PDB entry 6DPH | X-ray diffraction, 1.34 A resolution | chains A and C of the 4 polymer chains in the assembly

[Chain A]
Molecule: Ribonuclease H
Organism: Bacillus halodurans
Notes: EC 3.1.26.4; fragment: Catalytic Domain
UniProtKB: Q9KEI9 (RNH1_BACHD); residue numbers follow UniProt; this construct covers 59-196
Amino-acid sequence (142 residues; row label = number of the first residue in the row):
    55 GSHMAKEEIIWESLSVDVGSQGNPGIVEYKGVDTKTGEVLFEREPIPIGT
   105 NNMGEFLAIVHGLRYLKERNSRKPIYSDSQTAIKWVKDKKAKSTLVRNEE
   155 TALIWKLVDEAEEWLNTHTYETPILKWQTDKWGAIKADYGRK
Not modelled in the structure: 55-60, 194-196
Sequence notes: expression tag (55-58); engineered mutation Ala188 (Glu in Q9KEI9)
Ion coordination: Mg2+ site 1: Asp71, Asp192 (shared with 1 residue of chain b); Mg2+ site 2: Asp71, Glu109, Asp132 (shared with 1 residue of chain B; 1 residue of chain b); K+ site 1: Asp71, Val72, Asp192; K+ site 2: Asp71, Glu109, Asp132
Curated features (UniProtKB/Swiss-Prot):
  - binding site (Mg(2+)): Asp71, Glu109, Asp132, Asp192
  - mutagenesis: Glu109 (E109Q: Loss of activity), Asp132 (D132N: Loss of activity), Asp192 (D192N: Strongly reduced activity with manganese. Loss of activity with magnesium)
What the authors report for this chain:
  - conformationally variable residues (side-chain flip): Asp71
  - K+ coordination: Asp71
  - catalytic residues: Lys196 (proposed by the authors, not directly observed)

[Chain C]
Molecule: 6-nt DNA strand
Sequence (6 nucleotides; each row starts with the number of its first residue):
     1 CGATGT
Ion coordination: K+: DT4, DG5

[Interface between chain A and chain C]
Pairs across the interface (21):
  Asn77(A) with DA3(C), hydrogen bond to the base; DT4(C), hydrogen bond to the sugar
  Pro78(A) with DA3(C), phosphate contact; DT4(C), phosphate contact
  Thr104(A) with DT4(C), phosphate contact; DG5(C), hydrogen bond to the phosphate
  Asn105(A) with DT4(C), hydrogen bond to the base
  Asn106(A) with DT4(C), hydrogen bond to the base; DG5(C), hydrogen bond to the sugar
  Met107(A) with DG5(C), phosphate contact
  Gln134(A) with DG5(C), base contact; DT6(C), base contact
  Thr135(A) with DG5(C), sugar contact
  Lys138(A) with DT6(C), phosphate contact
  Trp139(A) with DG5(C), phosphate contact; DT6(C), hydrogen bond to the phosphate
  Lys146(A) with DG5(C), sugar contact; DT6(C), salt bridge to the phosphate
  Ser147(A) with DG5(C), hydrogen bond to the phosphate
  Thr148(A) with DG5(C), hydrogen bond to the phosphate
  Leu149(A) with DG5(C), phosphate contact
Other interface residues (no listed pair), chain C (5 interface residues in all): DG2

[Overview]
The interface between chain A and chain C involves 14 residues on one side and 5 on the other; the contacts
include 9 hydrogen bonds and 1 salt bridge. Polar pairs include Asn77(A)-DA3(C), Asn105(A)-DT4(C) and
Asn106(A)-DT4(C). From the paper: the catalytic residue Lys196(A); K+ coordination by Asp71(A).
Chain A is Ribonuclease H (Bacillus halodurans) and chain C is a 6-nt DNA strand; the structure, Crystal
Structure of Bacillus Halodurans Ribonuclease H1 E188A in Complex with an RNA/DNA Hybrid: Reaction in ..., was
determined by X-ray diffraction, deposited together with 6DMN, 6DMV, 6DO8, 6DO9, 6DOA, 6DOB and 46 further
entries.
